6ZPM - chains A and B; structure by X-ray diffraction, 1.90 A resolution.

[Chain A (and B)]
Molecule: Trypanosoma cruzi KKT4 117-218
From: Trypanosoma cruzi
Notes: chain B of this document is another copy of the same molecule, construct and numbering; everything in this record applies to it too
UniProt: A0A2V2WCI2 (A0A2V2WCI2_TRYCR); residues 117-218 here = UniProt positions 117-218
Sequence (104 residues; numbered 115 to 218; the number before each row is that of its first residue):
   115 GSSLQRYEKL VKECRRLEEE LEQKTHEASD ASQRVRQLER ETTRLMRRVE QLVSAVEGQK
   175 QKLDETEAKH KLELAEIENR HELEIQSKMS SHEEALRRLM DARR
Disordered / not traced: 115 (chain B: 115, 216-218)
Sequence notes: expression tag (115-116)

[Interface between chain A and chain B]
Residue-residue contacts (73; chain A residue first):
  Arg120(A) - Tyr121(B)
  Tyr121(A) - Arg120(B)
  Tyr121(A) - Leu124(B)
  Leu124(A) - Tyr121(B)  hydrophobic
  Leu124(A) - Leu124(B)  hydrophobic
  Leu124(A) - Val125(B)  hydrophobic
  Leu124(A) - Cys128(B)  hydrophobic
  Val125(A) - Leu124(B)  hydrophobic
  Cys128(A) - Leu124(B)  hydrophobic
  Cys128(A) - Glu127(B)
  Cys128(A) - Cys128(B)  hydrophobic
  Cys128(A) - Leu131(B)
  Leu131(A) - Cys128(B)
  Leu131(A) - Leu131(B)  hydrophobic
  Leu131(A) - Glu132(B)
  Glu132(A) - Leu131(B)
  Glu134(A) - Leu135(B)
  Leu135(A) - Leu131(B)  hydrophobic
  Leu135(A) - Glu134(B)
  Leu135(A) - Leu135(B)  hydrophobic
  Arg148(A) - Val149(B)
  Val149(A) - Val149(B)  hydrophobic
  Val149(A) - Leu152(B)  hydrophobic
  Leu152(A) - Val149(B)  hydrophobic
  Leu152(A) - Leu152(B)  hydrophobic
  Glu153(A) - Arg148(B)  salt bridge
  Glu153(A) - Leu152(B)
  Thr156(A) - Leu152(B)
  Thr156(A) - Thr156(B)
  Thr156(A) - Leu159(B)
  Leu159(A) - Thr156(B)
  Leu159(A) - Leu159(B)  hydrophobic
  Leu159(A) - Met160(B)  hydrophobic
  Arg162(A) - Val163(B)
  Val163(A) - Val163(B)  hydrophobic
  Val163(A) - Leu166(B)
  Leu166(A) - Val163(B)
  Leu166(A) - Leu166(B)  hydrophobic
  Leu166(A) - Val167(B)  hydrophobic
  Val167(A) - Leu166(B)  hydrophobic
  Val170(A) - Val170(B)  hydrophobic
  Val170(A) - Gln173(B)  hydrogen bond (backbone-side chain)
  Gln173(A) - Val170(B)  hydrogen bond (side chain-backbone)
  Gln173(A) - Gln173(B)
  Gln173(A) - Lys174(B)
  Lys174(A) - Gln173(B)
  Lys176(A) - Leu177(B)
  Leu177(A) - Lys176(B)
  Leu177(A) - Thr180(B)
  Thr180(A) - Leu177(B)
  Thr180(A) - Glu181(B)
  Glu181(A) - Thr180(B)
  His184(A) - Glu181(B)  salt bridge
  His184(A) - His184(B)
  Glu187(A) - His184(B)  salt bridge
  Glu187(A) - Leu188(B)
  Leu188(A) - Leu188(B)  hydrophobic
  Leu188(A) - Ile191(B)  hydrophobic
  Ile191(A) - Leu188(B)  hydrophobic
  Ile191(A) - Ile191(B)  hydrophobic
  Glu192(A) - His195(B)  salt bridge
  His195(A) - His195(B)
  His195(A) - Glu198(B)  salt bridge
  His195(A) - Ile199(B)
  Glu198(A) - Ile199(B)
  Lys202(A) - Ile199(B)
  Met203(A) - Lys202(B)
  His206(A) - Lys202(B)
  His206(A) - His206(B)  hydrogen bond
  Leu210(A) - Leu213(B)  hydrophobic
  Leu213(A) - Leu210(B)  hydrophobic
  Met214(A) - Leu213(B)  hydrophobic
  Met214(A) - Met214(B)  hydrophobic
Other interface residues (no listed pair), chain A (48 interface residues in all): Ser117, Lys138, Thr139, Ala145, Met160, Ala169, Ile199, Ala209, Arg217
Other interface residues (no listed pair), chain B (46 interface residues in all): Ser117, Lys138, Ala145, Glu153, Arg162, Ala169, Glu187, Arg194, Met203

[Overview]
48 residues of chain A and 46 residues of chain B are in contact; the contacts include 3 hydrogen bonds and 5
salt bridges. Polar pairs include Glu153(A)-Arg148(B), His184(A)-Glu181(B) and Glu187(A)-His184(B).
Chain A and chain B are both Trypanosoma cruzi KKT4 117-218 (Trypanosoma cruzi); the structure, Crystal
structure of the unconventional kinetochore protein Trypanosoma cruzi KKT4 coiled coil domain, was determined
by X-ray diffraction (same publication as 6ZPJ and 6ZPK).
